8KD4 - chains Q and X of the 16 polymer chains in the assembly; structure by electron microscopy, 2.93 A resolution.

[Chain Q]
Name: Histone H2A
Source organism: Xenopus laevis
UniProtKB: Q6AZJ8 (Q6AZJ8_XENLA); residues 1-129 here correspond to UniProt positions 2-130 (UniProt number = residue number + 1)
Chain sequence (129 residues; numbered 1 to 129; the number before each row is that of its first residue):
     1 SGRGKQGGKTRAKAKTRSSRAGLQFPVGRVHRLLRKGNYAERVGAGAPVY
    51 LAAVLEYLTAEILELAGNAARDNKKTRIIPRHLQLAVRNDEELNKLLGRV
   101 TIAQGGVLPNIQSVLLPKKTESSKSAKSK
Unresolved in the structure: 1-10, 118-129

[Chain X]
Molecule: 187bp DNA
Sequence (187 nucleotides; row label = number of the first residue in the row; numbers below 1 keep their minus sign (DG-93 is residue -93)):
   -93 GCGGTGGCGGCCGCTCTAGAACAGGATGTATATATCTGACACGTGCCTGG
   -43 AGACTAGGGAGTAATCCCCTTGGCGGTTAAAACGCGGGGGACAGCGCGTA
     7 CGTGCGTTTAAGCGGTGCTAGAGCTGTCTACGACCAATTGAGCGGCCTCG
    57 GCACCGGGATTCTCCAGGGCGGCCGCGTATAGGGTCC
Unresolved in the structure: -93 to -89, 76-93

[Interface between chain Q and chain X]
Residue-residue contacts (20):
  Arg11(Q) - DA43(X)  hydrogen bond to the base
  Arg11(Q) - DT44(X)  hydrogen bond to the base
  Arg11(Q) - DT45(X)  hydrogen bond to the sugar
  Lys13(Q) - DG46(X)  phosphate contact
  Arg29(Q) - DG48(X)  phosphate contact
  Arg29(Q) - DC49(X)  salt bridge to the phosphate
  His31(Q) - DA39(X)  salt bridge to the phosphate
  Arg35(Q) - DA39(X)  phosphate contact
  Glu41(Q) - DA39(X)  sugar contact
  Arg42(Q) - DG38(X)  sugar contact
  Arg42(Q) - DA39(X)  phosphate contact
  Val43(Q) - DG38(X)  sugar contact
  Val43(Q) - DA39(X)  hydrogen bond to the phosphate
  Gly44(Q) - DG38(X)  phosphate contact
  Ala45(Q) - DG38(X)  hydrogen bond to the phosphate
  Lys75(Q) - DC58(X)  phosphate contact
  Thr76(Q) - DG57(X)  phosphate contact
  Thr76(Q) - DC58(X)  hydrogen bond to the phosphate
  Arg77(Q) - DG57(X)  sugar contact
  Arg77(Q) - DC58(X)  hydrogen bond to the phosphate
Other interface residues (no listed pair), chain Q (14 interface residues in all): Ala14
Other interface residues (no listed pair), chain X (12 interface residues in all): DC37, DA59

[Summary]
The interface between chain Q and chain X involves 14 residues on one side and 12 on the other; the contacts
include 7 hydrogen bonds and 2 salt bridges. Polar pairs include Arg11(Q)-DA43(X), Arg11(Q)-DT44(X) and
Arg11(Q)-DT45(X).
Chain Q is Histone H2A (Xenopus laevis) and chain X is 187bp DNA; the structure, Rpd3S in complex with
nucleosome with H3K36MLA modification and 187bp DNA, class1, was determined by electron microscopy (same
publication as 8KC7, 8KD2, 8KD3, 8KD5, 8KD6 and 8KD7).
